Entry 9ERK (electron microscopy, 2.80 A resolution); this record covers chains A and D of the 6 polymer chains in the assembly.

# Chain A
Name: Na(+)-translocating ferredoxin:NAD(+) oxidoreductase complex subunit A
Organism: Acetobacterium woodii DSM 1030
Notes: EC 7.2.1.2
Reference sequence: H6LC28 (RNFA_ACEWD); residue numbers follow UniProt; this construct covers 1-191
Sequence (191 residues; numbered 1 to 191; the number before each row is that of its first residue):
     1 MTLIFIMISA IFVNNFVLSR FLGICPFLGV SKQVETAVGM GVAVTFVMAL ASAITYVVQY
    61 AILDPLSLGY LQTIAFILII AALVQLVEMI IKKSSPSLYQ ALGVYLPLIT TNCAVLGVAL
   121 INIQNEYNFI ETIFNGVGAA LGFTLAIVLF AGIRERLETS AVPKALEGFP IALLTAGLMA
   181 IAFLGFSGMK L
Bound ions: Na+ site 1: Leu-18, Ala-180; Na+ site 2 near Leu-18 (its only coordinating residue here); 2Fe-2S cluster Fe: Cys-25, Cys-113 (shared with 2 residues of chain E)
Small-molecule neighbours: 2Fe-2S cluster (FES): Leu-22, Ile-24, Cys-25, Pro-26, Thr-111, Asn-112, Cys-113
What the authors report for this chain:
  - mutagenesis - Y105A: decreased growth
  - mutagenesis - T110G: abolished growth
  - mutagenesis - T111G: unchanged growth
  - mutagenesis - Y105A: decreased catalytic activity
  - mutagenesis - Y105A, T111G: abolished growth in response to under 2 mM NaCl

# Chain D
Name: Na(+)-translocating ferredoxin:NAD(+) oxidoreductase complex subunit D
Organism: Acetobacterium woodii DSM 1030
Notes: EC 7.2.1.2
Reference sequence: H6LC31 (RNFD_ACEWD); numbering as in UniProt (aligned over 1-318)
Sequence (318 residues; each row starts with the number of its first residue):
     1 MNELNLTVSS SPHIRAKHST ASIMQNVIIA LLPALAVAGY VFGLWALALV AICVISSVAT
    61 EAVIQKLLKK PITVNDWSAV VTGVLLAFNL PINAPWWIGV VGSVFAIAIV KQCFGGLGQN
   121 FINPALAARA FLLASWPGHM TSTAYIPLTD TVTTATPLAL LKAGETGSMP STLDLFTGLN
   181 GVYGCIGEIS ALALLIGGLY LIYKGIISWR IPTIYLLTIA IFALLVGQDP IVHMVSGGVM
   241 LGAFFMATDY ASSPVTAKGQ IIYAIGCGLI TMIIRLYGGY PEGCSYSILL MNVATPLIER
   301 FTKERIYGVT KIKKEAKA
UniProt features mapped onto this chain:
  - modified residue: Thr-156 (FMN phosphoryl threonine)
Glycans and other covalent adducts: flavin mononucleotide (FMN) linked to Thr-156
Small-molecule neighbours:
  - FMN (flavin mononucleotide): Asn-89, Arg-129, Tyr-145, Pro-157, Leu-158, Ala-159, Gly-184, Cys-185, Glu-188, Gly-237, Gly-238, Leu-241, Gly-242, Met-246, Tyr-280, Pro-281, Glu-282, Gly-283, Cys-284, Ser-285, Tyr-286
  - riboflavin (RBF): Ile-23, Met-24, Val-27, Ser-78, Val-81, Thr-82, Leu-85, Lys-111, Gly-116, Leu-117, Gly-118, Asn-120, Asn-123, Pro-124, Ala-125, Ile-206, Ile-207, Phe-245, Met-246, Thr-248, Asp-249, Tyr-250, Ala-251
What the authors report for this chain:
  - mutagenesis - F245A: unchanged growth
  - mutagenesis - N123A, D249A: abolished growth
  - mutagenesis - N123A, D249A: abolished catalytic activity

# Interface between chain A and chain D
Pairs across the interface (27):
  Val-34(A) / Arg-300(D)
  Gly-152(A) / Pro-296(D)
  Ile-153(A) / Val-293(D)
  Glu-155(A) / Arg-300(D)  salt bridge
  Arg-156(A) / Gly-118(D)  hydrogen bond (side chain-backbone)
  Arg-156(A) / Asn-120(D)  hydrogen bond (side chain-backbone)
  Arg-156(A) / Ala-251(D)  hydrogen bond (side chain-backbone)
  Leu-157(A) / Phe-114(D)  hydrophobic
  Ser-160(A) / Phe-114(D)
  Ser-160(A) / Gln-119(D)  hydrogen bond (side chain-backbone)
  Ala-161(A) / Phe-114(D)
  Ala-161(A) / Gly-115(D)
  Ala-161(A) / Gln-119(D)  hydrogen bond (backbone-side chain)
  Val-162(A) / Phe-114(D)
  Leu-166(A) / Cys-113(D)
  Ile-171(A) / Cys-113(D)
  Thr-175(A) / Phe-121(D)
  Leu-178(A) / Ile-122(D)  hydrophobic
  Ala-182(A) / Leu-290(D)
  Phe-183(A) / Leu-290(D)  hydrophobic
  Leu-184(A) / Tyr-280(D)
  Gly-185(A) / Tyr-280(D)
  Gly-185(A) / Tyr-286(D)
  Phe-186(A) / Leu-290(D)  hydrophobic
  Ser-187(A) / Gly-279(D)
  Ser-187(A) / Tyr-280(D)  hydrogen bond
  Met-189(A) / Ile-273(D)  hydrophobic
Interface residues without a listed pair, chain A (26 interface residues in all): Glu-35, Val-148, Leu-149, Pro-163, Ile-181, Gly-188
Interface residues without a listed pair, chain D (25 interface residues in all): Ala-130, Ala-134, Ile-274, Tyr-277, Gly-278, Leu-289, Ala-294, Leu-297

# Overview
26 residues of chain A face 25 of chain D across their interface, with 6 hydrogen bonds and 1 salt bridge.
Polar pairs include Glu-155(A)/Arg-300(D), Arg-156(A)/Gly-118(D) and Arg-156(A)/Asn-120(D). The paper reports
that Y105A and T111G of chain A abolish growth in response to under 2 mM NaCl; N123A and D249A of chain D
abolish growth; 6 substitutions were tested in all.
Chain A is Na(+)-translocating ferredoxin:NAD(+) oxidoreductase complex subunit A and chain D is
Na(+)-translocating ferredoxin:NAD(+) oxidoreductase complex subunit D, both from Acetobacterium woodii DSM
1030; the structure, Cryo-EM structure of sodium pumping Rnf complex from Acetobacterium woodii reduced with
low potential ferredoxin (consensus ..., was determined by electron microscopy, deposited together with 9ERI,
9ERJ and 9ERL.
